Entry 8YDB (electron microscopy, 3.40 A resolution); this record covers chains C and E of the 12 polymer chains in the assembly.

[Chain C]
Molecule: 60-nt crRNA
Organism: Selenomonas sp
Sequence (60 nucleotides; each row starts with the number of its first residue):
     1 UUUAGAAGGA GAAGUCAUUU AAUAAGGCCA CUGUUAAAAA GUGUACCGCC GGAUAGGCGG

[Chain E]
Molecule: Cas7f
Organism: Selenomonas sp
Chain sequence (335 residues; each row starts with the number of its first residue):
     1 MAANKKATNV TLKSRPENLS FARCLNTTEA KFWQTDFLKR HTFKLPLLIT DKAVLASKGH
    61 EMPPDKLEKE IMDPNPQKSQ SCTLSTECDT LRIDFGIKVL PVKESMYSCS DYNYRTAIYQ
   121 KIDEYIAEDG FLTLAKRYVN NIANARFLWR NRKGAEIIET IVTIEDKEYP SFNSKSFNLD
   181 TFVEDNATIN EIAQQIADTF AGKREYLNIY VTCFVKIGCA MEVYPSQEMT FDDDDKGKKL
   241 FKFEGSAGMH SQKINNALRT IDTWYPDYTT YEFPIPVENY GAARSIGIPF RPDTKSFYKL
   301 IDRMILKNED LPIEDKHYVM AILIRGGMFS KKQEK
Not modelled in the structure: 1-9, 334-335

[How chain C and chain E interact]
Residue-residue contacts (40):
  G26(C) - Tyr107(E)  base contact
  C28(C) - Tyr107(E)  sugar contact
  C29(C) - Ser20(E)  hydrogen bond to the base
  C29(C) - Phe21(E)  hydrogen bond to the sugar
  C29(C) - Ala22(E)  phosphate contact
  C29(C) - Gly327(E)  hydrogen bond to the sugar
  C29(C) - Met328(E)  base contact
  A30(C) - Ala22(E)  phosphate contact
  A30(C) - Arg23(E)  salt bridge to the phosphate
  A30(C) - Arg325(E)  hydrogen bond to the sugar
  A30(C) - Gly326(E)  sugar contact
  A30(C) - Gly327(E)  sugar contact
  A30(C) - Met328(E)  base contact
  C31(C) - Arg23(E)  salt bridge to the phosphate
  U32(C) - Trp149(E)  base contact
  U32(C) - Gln252(E)  sugar contact
  U32(C) - Lys253(E)  sugar contact
  U32(C) - Asn256(E)  hydrogen bond to the phosphate
  U32(C) - Arg259(E)  salt bridge to the phosphate
  U32(C) - Glu278(E)  phosphate contact
  U32(C) - Arg284(E)  base contact
  G33(C) - Ser226(E)  phosphate contact
  G33(C) - Gln227(E)  hydrogen bond to the sugar
  G33(C) - Glu228(E)  base contact
  G33(C) - Met229(E)  sugar contact
  G33(C) - His250(E)  salt bridge to the phosphate
  G33(C) - Gln252(E)  hydrogen bond to the phosphate
  U34(C) - Gln227(E)  phosphate contact
  U34(C) - Lys253(E)  phosphate contact
  U35(C) - Arg150(E)  salt bridge to the phosphate
  U35(C) - Gln227(E)  phosphate contact
  U35(C) - Lys238(E)  salt bridge to the phosphate
  A36(C) - His60(E)  base contact
  A36(C) - Arg150(E)  salt bridge to the phosphate
  A37(C) - Val54(E)  base contact
  A37(C) - Leu55(E)  base contact
  A37(C) - Ala56(E)  base contact
  A37(C) - Ser57(E)  base contact
  A38(C) - Leu55(E)  sugar contact
  A39(C) - Leu55(E)  phosphate contact
Also at the interface, not in a pair above, chain E (31 interface residues in all): Ala53, Asn255, Ser285

[Summary]
13 residues of chain C face 31 of chain E across their interface, with 7 hydrogen bonds and 7 salt bridges.
Polar contacts include C29(C)-Ser20(E), C29(C)-Phe21(E) and C29(C)-Gly327(E).
Chain C is a 60-nt crRNA and chain E is Cas7f, both from Selenomonas sp; the structure, Type I-FHNH
Cascade-dsDNA intermediate complex, was determined by electron microscopy together with 8YEO, 8YH9 and 8YHA
from the same study.
